PDB entry 3VQ1 | X-ray diffraction, 2.70 A resolution | chains C and B of the 4 polymer chains in the assembly

== Chain C ==
Molecule: Lymphocyte antigen 96
Source organism: Mus musculus
Reference sequence: Q9JHF9 (LY96_MOUSE); residues 17-160 here = UniProt positions 17-160
Sequence (144 residues; row label = number of the first residue in the row):
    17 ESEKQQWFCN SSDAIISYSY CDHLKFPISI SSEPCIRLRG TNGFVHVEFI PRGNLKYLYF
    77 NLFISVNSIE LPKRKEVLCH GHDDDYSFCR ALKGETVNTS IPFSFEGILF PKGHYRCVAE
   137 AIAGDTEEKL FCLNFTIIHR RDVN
Disordered / not traced: 17-20, 156-160
Disulfide bonds: Cys25-Cys51, Cys37-Cys148, Cys95-Cys105
Residues lining bound ligands: LP4 / LP5: Ile52, Leu54, Val61, Val63, Leu74, Phe76, Ile80, Leu87, Arg90, Leu94, Tyr102, Phe104, Ile117, Pro118, Phe119, Ser120, Phe121, Glu122, Gly123, Ile124, Phe126, Tyr131, Cys133, Phe147, Phe151, Ile153
From the paper describing this entry:
  - conformationally variable residues (loop rearrangement): Phe126
  - contacts within the chain: Ile124-Phe126, Leu54-Phe126, Phe126-Tyr131
  - binding site for the ligand LP5: Arg90, Phe126
  - binding site for the ligand LP4: Tyr102
  - specificity-determining residues: Leu125, Pro127

== Chain B ==
Molecule: Toll-like receptor 4
Source organism: Mus musculus
Reference sequence: Q9QUK6 (TLR4_MOUSE); residues 22-627 here = UniProt positions 22-627
Sequence (606 residues; each row starts with the number of its first residue):
    22 PGSLNPCIEV VPNITYQCMD QKLSKVPDDI PSSTKNIDLS FNPLKILKSY SFSNFSELQW
    82 LDLSRCEIET IEDKAWHGLH HLSNLILTGN PIQSFSPGSF SGLTSLENLV AVETKLASLE
   142 SFPIGQLITL KKLNVAHNFI HSCKLPAYFS NLTNLVHVDL SYNYIQTITV NDLQFLRENP
   202 QVNLSLDMSL NPIDFIQDQA FQGIKLHELT LRGNFNSSNI MKTCLQNLAG LHVHRLILGE
   262 FKDERNLEIF EPSIMEGLCD VTIDEFRLTY TNDFSDDIVK FHCLANVSAM SLAGVSIKYL
   322 EDVPKHFKWQ SLSIIRCQLK QFPTLDLPFL KSLTLTMNKG SISFKKVALP SLSYLDLSRN
   382 ALSFSGCCSY SDLGTNSLRH LDLSFNGAII MSANFMGLEE LQHLDFQHST LKRVTEFSAF
   442 LSLEKLLYLD ISYTNTKIDF DGIFLGLTSL NTLKMAGNSF KDNTLSNVFA NTTNLTFLDL
   502 SKCQLEQISW GVFDTLHRLQ LLNMSHNNLL FLDSSHYNQL YSLSTLDCSF NRIETSKGIL
   562 QHFPKSLAFF NLTNNSVACI CEHQKFLQWV KEQKQFLVNV EQMTCATPVE MNTSLVLDFN
   622 NSTCYM
Disordered / not traced: 22-26, 610-612, 626-627
Disulfide bonds: Cys28-Cys39, Cys280-Cys304, Cys388-Cys389, Cys580-Cys606, Cys582-Cys625
Covalently attached groups: N-acetylglucosamine (NAG) linked to Asn524, Asn572
Residues lining bound ligands:
  - LP4 / LP5, molecule 1: Lys263, Gln339, Lys360
  - LP4 / LP5, molecule 2: Met412, Ser413, Arg434, Phe438
From the paper describing this entry:
  - binding site for the ligand LP5: Lys360, Arg434, Phe438
  - binding site for the ligand LP4: Lys263
  - specificity-determining residues: Lys367, Arg434 (by similarity / conservation)

== Chain C / chain B interface ==
Contacting residue pairs - 18 pairs, chain C then chain B:
  Ile85(C) - Phe461(B)  hydrophobic
  Ile85(C) - Asp462(B)
  Ile85(C) - Gly463(B)
  Glu86(C) - Phe461(B)
  Leu87(C) - Glu437(B)
  Leu87(C) - Phe461(B)  hydrophobic
  Pro88(C) - Thr436(B)
  Pro88(C) - Asp460(B)
  Arg90(C) - Glu437(B)
  Gly123(C) - Met417(B)
  Ile124(C) - Ser413(B)
  Ile124(C) - Ala414(B)  hydrophobic
  Ile124(C) - Asn415(B)
  Leu125(C) - Asn415(B)  hydrogen bond (backbone-side chain)
  Leu125(C) - Met417(B)
  Leu125(C) - Leu442(B)
  Leu125(C) - Ser443(B)
  Pro127(C) - Leu442(B)
Interface residues without a listed pair, chain C (10 interface residues in all): Phe126
From the paper, about this interface:
  - pairs named by the authors: Leu125(C)-Asn415(B) (hydrophobic contact), Leu125(C)-Met417(B) (hydrophobic contact), Leu125(C)-Leu442(B) (hydrophobic contact), Leu125(C)-Ser443(B) (hydrophobic contact), Pro127(C)-Leu442(B) (hydrophobic contact)
  - interface residues, chain C: Val82(C)

== In short ==
10 residues of chain C and 12 residues of chain B are in contact; the contacts include 1 hydrogen bond. The
hydrogen-bonded pair is Leu125(C)-Asn415(B). The authors report hydrophobic contacts between Leu125(C) and
Asn415(B), Leu125(C) and Met417(B) and Leu125(C) and Leu442(B) among others. The paper reports a binding site
for the ligand LP5 at Arg90(C), Phe126(C) and Lys360(B) among others; a binding site for the ligand LP4 at
Tyr102(C) and Lys263(B).
Chain C is Lymphocyte antigen 96 and chain B is Toll-like receptor 4, both from Mus musculus; the structure,
Crystal structure of mouse TLR4/MD-2/lipid IVa complex, was determined by X-ray diffraction, deposited
together with 3VQ2.
